3Q7R - chains A and B; structure by X-ray diffraction, 1.60 A resolution.

# Chain A (and B)
Protein: Transcriptional regulatory protein
Organism: Chlamydia trachomatis
Notes: chain B of this document is another copy of the same molecule, construct and numbering; everything in this record applies to it too
Reference sequence: B0BA84 (B0BA84_CHLTB); residue numbers follow UniProt; this construct covers 2-113
Amino-acid sequence (121 residues; numbered -7 to 113; the number before each row is that of its first residue; numbers below 1 keep their minus sign (Met-7 is residue -7)):
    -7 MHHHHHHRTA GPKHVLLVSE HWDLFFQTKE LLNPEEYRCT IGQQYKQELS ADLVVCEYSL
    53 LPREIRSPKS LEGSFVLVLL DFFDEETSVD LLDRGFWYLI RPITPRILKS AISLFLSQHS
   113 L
Disordered / not traced: -7 to 1, 112-113 (chain B: -7 to 3, 38-42, 61-67, 111-113)
Construct notes: expression tag (-7 to 1)
What the authors report for this chain:
  - contacts within the chain: Glu49-Arg93 (salt bridge), Asp73-Arg93 (salt bridge), Leu69-Trp89 (hydrophobic contact)
  - self-association interface (contacts with another copy of this molecule); pairs are residue here / residue on that copy: Glu78-Arg98 (salt bridge), Trp89-Gln110 (hydrogen bond), Trp89-Phe107 (hydrophobic contact), Trp89-Leu69, Trp89-Trp89, Trp89-Leu91, Trp89-Ala103, Trp89-Leu106, Phe75, Val81, Leu84, Trp89, Ile99, Leu106
  - mutagenesis - E49A (45 kDa), E49A/D73A, D73A, W89A, K101A: unchanged binding to Transcriptional regulatory protein (chain A)
  - mutagenesis - E78A, E78A/K101A: unchanged binding to another copy of this molecule
  - mutagenesis - W89E: abolished stability with Transcriptional regulatory protein (chain A)
  - mutagenesis - W89E: decreased binding to DNA
  - mutagenesis - E49A, E49A/D73A, D73A, E78A, E78A/K101A, W89A, K101A: unchanged binding to DNA

# Interface between chain A and chain B
Contacting residue pairs (45):
  Phe75(A) - Pro94(B)
  Phe75(A) - Ile99(B)  hydrophobic
  Glu77(A) - Thr96(B)  hydrogen bond
  Glu77(A) - Arg98(B)
  Glu78(A) - Arg98(B)  salt bridge
  Val81(A) - Arg98(B)
  Val81(A) - Ile99(B)
  Val81(A) - Ser102(B)
  Leu84(A) - Ile99(B)
  Leu84(A) - Ser102(B)
  Leu84(A) - Ala103(B)
  Leu84(A) - Leu106(B)  hydrophobic
  Asp85(A) - Ser102(B)  hydrogen bond
  Gly87(A) - Leu106(B)
  Phe88(A) - Leu106(B)
  Trp89(A) - Leu69(B)  hydrophobic
  Trp89(A) - Trp89(B)
  Trp89(A) - Tyr90(B)
  Trp89(A) - Leu91(B)  hydrophobic
  Trp89(A) - Leu106(B)
  Trp89(A) - Phe107(B)  hydrophobic
  Tyr90(A) - Leu91(B)
  Pro94(A) - Phe75(B)
  Thr96(A) - Glu77(B)  hydrogen bond
  Arg98(A) - Glu77(B)  salt bridge
  Arg98(A) - Glu78(B)  salt bridge
  Arg98(A) - Val81(B)
  Ile99(A) - Phe75(B)  hydrophobic
  Ile99(A) - Glu77(B)
  Ile99(A) - Ser80(B)
  Ile99(A) - Val81(B)  hydrophobic
  Ile99(A) - Leu84(B)
  Ser102(A) - Val81(B)
  Ser102(A) - Leu84(B)
  Ser102(A) - Asp85(B)  hydrogen bond
  Ala103(A) - Leu84(B)
  Ala103(A) - Trp89(B)
  Leu106(A) - Leu84(B)
  Leu106(A) - Gly87(B)
  Leu106(A) - Phe88(B)
  Leu106(A) - Trp89(B)
  Phe107(A) - Trp89(B)
  Gln110(A) - Gly87(B)
  Gln110(A) - Trp89(B)  hydrogen bond
  His111(A) - Gln110(B)
Also at the interface, not in a pair above, chain A (23 interface residues in all): Lys61, Ser80, Leu91
Also at the interface, not in a pair above, chain B (23 interface residues in all): Ser109

# Summary
The chain A/chain B interface involves 23 residues from each chain; the contacts include 5 hydrogen bonds and
3 salt bridges. Polar contacts include Glu78(A)-Arg98(B), Arg98(A)-Glu77(B) and Glu77(A)-Thr96(B). The paper
reports that W89E of chain A abolishes stability with Transcriptional regulatory protein (chain A); a
self-association interface involving Phe75(A), Glu78(A) and Val81(A) among others; 8 substitutions were tested
in all.
Both chains are Transcriptional regulatory protein (Chlamydia trachomatis). Entry 3Q7R (1.6A resolution
structure of the ChxR receiver domain from Chlamydia trachomatis) was determined by X-ray diffraction (same
publication as 3Q7S and 3Q7T).
